4TRG - chains A and B; structure by X-ray diffraction, 2.59 A resolution.

[Chain A (and B)]
Name: SidC
Source organism: Legionella pneumophila
Notes: chain B of this document is another copy of the same molecule, construct and numbering; everything in this record applies to it too
UniProt: Q6RCR4 (Q6RCR4_LEGPN); residues 1-542 here = UniProt positions 1-542
Chain sequence (542 residues; row label = number of the first residue in the row):
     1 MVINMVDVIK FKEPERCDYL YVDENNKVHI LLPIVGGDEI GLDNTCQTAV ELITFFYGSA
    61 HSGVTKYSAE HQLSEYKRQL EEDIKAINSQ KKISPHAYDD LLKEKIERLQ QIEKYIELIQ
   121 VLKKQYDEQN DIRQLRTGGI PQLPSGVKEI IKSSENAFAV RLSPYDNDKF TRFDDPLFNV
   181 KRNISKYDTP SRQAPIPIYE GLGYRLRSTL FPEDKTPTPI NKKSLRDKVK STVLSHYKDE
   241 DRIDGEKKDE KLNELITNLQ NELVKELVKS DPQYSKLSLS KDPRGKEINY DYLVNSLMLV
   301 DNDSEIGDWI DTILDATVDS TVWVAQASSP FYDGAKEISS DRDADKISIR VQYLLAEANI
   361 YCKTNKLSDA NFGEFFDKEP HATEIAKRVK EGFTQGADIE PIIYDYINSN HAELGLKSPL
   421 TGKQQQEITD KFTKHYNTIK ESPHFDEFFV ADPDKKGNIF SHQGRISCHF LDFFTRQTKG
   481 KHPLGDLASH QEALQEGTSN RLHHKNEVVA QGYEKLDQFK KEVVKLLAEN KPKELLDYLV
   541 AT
Not modelled in the structure: 1-7, 517-542
Ion coordination: Hg2+ site 1 near Asp-18 (its only coordinating residue here); Hg2+ site 2 near Cys-46 (its only coordinating residue here)
From the paper describing this entry:
  - catalytic residues: Cys-46, His-444, Asp-446
  - mutagenesis - C46A: abolished catalytic activity
  - mutagenesis - H444A, D446A: decreased catalytic activity
  - mutagenesis - C46A: unchanged expression

[How chain A and chain B interact]
Contacting residue pairs - 83 pairs, chain A then chain B:
  Leu-42(A) / Ser-320(B)  hydrogen bond (backbone-side chain)
  Leu-42(A) / Val-324(B)  hydrophobic
  Asp-43(A) / Ser-320(B)
  Gln-47(A) / Asp-315(B)  hydrogen bond (side chain-backbone)
  Gln-47(A) / Val-318(B)
  Ile-53(A) / Arg-284(B)
  Ser-59(A) / Pro-283(B)
  Ala-60(A) / Pro-283(B)  hydrogen bond (backbone-backbone)
  His-61(A) / Pro-283(B)
  His-61(A) / Asp-319(B)  salt bridge
  Ser-62(A) / Tyr-274(B)
  Ser-62(A) / Asp-319(B)
  Gly-63(A) / Lys-276(B)
  Leu-135(A) / Arg-284(B)  hydrogen bond (backbone-side chain)
  Arg-136(A) / Arg-284(B)  hydrogen bond (backbone-side chain)
  Thr-137(A) / Arg-284(B)
  Gly-138(A) / Arg-284(B)  hydrogen bond (backbone-side chain)
  Gly-139(A) / Arg-284(B)  hydrogen bond (backbone-side chain)
  Gly-139(A) / Tyr-292(B)
  Pro-141(A) / Arg-284(B)
  Phe-170(A) / Leu-299(B)  hydrophobic
  Tyr-187(A) / Leu-299(B)
  Pro-190(A) / Asp-301(B)
  Ser-191(A) / Asp-301(B)
  Arg-192(A) / Val-294(B)  hydrogen bond (side chain-backbone)
  Arg-192(A) / Met-298(B)
  Arg-192(A) / Leu-299(B)
  Arg-192(A) / Val-300(B)  hydrogen bond (side chain-backbone)
  Ser-224(A) / Glu-441(B)
  Arg-226(A) / Pro-443(B)
  Asp-227(A) / Arg-342(B)  salt bridge
  Tyr-274(A) / Ser-62(B)
  Lys-276(A) / Ser-62(B)
  Lys-276(A) / Gly-63(B)
  Leu-277(A) / Ser-62(B)
  Pro-283(A) / Ser-59(B)
  Pro-283(A) / Ala-60(B)  hydrogen bond (backbone-backbone)
  Pro-283(A) / His-61(B)
  Arg-284(A) / Ile-53(B)
  Arg-284(A) / Leu-135(B)  hydrogen bond (side chain-backbone)
  Arg-284(A) / Arg-136(B)  hydrogen bond (side chain-backbone)
  Arg-284(A) / Gly-138(B)  hydrogen bond (side chain-backbone)
  Arg-284(A) / Gly-139(B)  hydrogen bond (side chain-backbone)
  Lys-286(A) / Arg-136(B)
  Lys-286(A) / Thr-137(B)  hydrogen bond (side chain-backbone)
  Tyr-292(A) / Gly-139(B)
  Leu-297(A) / Gly-139(B)
  Met-298(A) / Arg-192(B)  hydrogen bond (backbone-side chain)
  Leu-299(A) / Phe-170(B)  hydrophobic
  Leu-299(A) / Tyr-187(B)
  Leu-299(A) / Arg-192(B)
  Val-300(A) / Arg-192(B)
  Asp-301(A) / Pro-190(B)
  Ser-304(A) / Ser-191(B)
  Glu-305(A) / Gln-193(B)
  Asp-308(A) / Gln-193(B)
  Asp-315(A) / Gln-47(B)
  Asp-315(A) / Pro-443(B)
  Asp-315(A) / His-444(B)  salt bridge
  Val-318(A) / Gln-47(B)  hydrogen bond (backbone-side chain)
  Asp-319(A) / Gln-47(B)
  Asp-319(A) / His-61(B)  salt bridge
  Ser-320(A) / Leu-42(B)  hydrogen bond (side chain-backbone)
  Ser-320(A) / Asp-43(B)  hydrogen bond
  Ser-320(A) / Gln-47(B)
  Trp-323(A) / Glu-441(B)
  Trp-323(A) / Pro-443(B)
  Val-324(A) / Leu-42(B)  hydrophobic
  Ala-325(A) / Glu-441(B)
  Asp-333(A) / Asp-333(B)
  Asp-333(A) / Gly-334(B)
  Gly-334(A) / Asp-333(B)
  Gly-334(A) / Gly-334(B)
  Gly-334(A) / Ala-335(B)
  Ala-335(A) / Gly-334(B)
  Lys-336(A) / Glu-337(B)
  Lys-336(A) / Ser-339(B)
  Lys-336(A) / Asp-343(B)  salt bridge
  Glu-441(A) / Ser-224(B)
  Glu-441(A) / Trp-323(B)
  Pro-443(A) / Arg-226(B)
  Pro-443(A) / Asp-315(B)
  His-444(A) / Asp-315(B)  salt bridge
Also at the interface, not in a pair above, chain A (58 interface residues in all): Cys-46, Gln-134, Ile-140, Gln-273, Leu-314, Lys-440
Also at the interface, not in a pair above, chain B (56 interface residues in all): Cys-46, Ile-140, Pro-141, Gln-273, Leu-277, Leu-297, Val-322, Ala-325

[In short]
58 residues of chain A and 56 residues of chain B are in contact, with 19 hydrogen bonds and 6 salt bridges.
Among the polar pairs are His-61(A)/Asp-319(B), Asp-227(A)/Arg-342(B) and Asp-315(A)/His-444(B). From the
paper: catalytic residues Cys-46(A), His-444(A) and Asp-446(A); H444A and D446A of chain A reduce catalytic
activity.
Chain A and chain B are both SidC (Legionella pneumophila); the structure, the SNL domain of SidC, was
determined by X-ray diffraction together with 4TRH from the same study.
